PDB entry 5V33 | X-ray diffraction, 3.49 A resolution | chains H and L of the 3 polymer chains in the assembly

# Chain H
Protein: Reaction center protein H chain
Organism: Rhodobacter sphaeroides
Reference sequence: P0C0Y7 (RCEH_RHOSH); numbering as in UniProt (aligned over 11-250)
Chain sequence (240 residues; numbered 11 to 250; the number before each row is that of its first residue):
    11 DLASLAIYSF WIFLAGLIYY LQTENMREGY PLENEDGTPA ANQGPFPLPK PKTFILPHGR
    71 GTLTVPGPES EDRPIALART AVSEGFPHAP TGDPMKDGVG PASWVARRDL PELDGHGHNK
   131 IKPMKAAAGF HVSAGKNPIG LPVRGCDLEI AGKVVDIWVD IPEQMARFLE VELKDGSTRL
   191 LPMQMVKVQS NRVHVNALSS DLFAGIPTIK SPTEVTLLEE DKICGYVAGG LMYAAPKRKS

# Chain L
Protein: Reaction center protein L chain
Organism: Rhodobacter sphaeroides
Reference sequence: P0C0Y8 (RCEL_RHOSH); residues 1-281 here correspond to UniProt positions 2-282 (UniProt number = residue number + 1)
Chain sequence (281 residues; numbered 1 to 281; the number before each row is that of its first residue):
     1 ALLSFERKYR VPGGTLVGGN LFDFWVGPFY VGFFGVATFF FAALGIILIA WSAVLQGTWN
    61 PQLISVYPPA LEYGLGGAPL AKGGLWQIIT ICATGAFVSW ALREVEICRK LGIGYHIPFA
   121 FAFAILAYLT LVLFRPVMMG AWGYAFPYGI WTHLDWVSNT GYTYGNFHYN PAHMIAISFF
   181 FTNALALALH GALVLSAANP EKGKEMRTPD HEDTFFRDLV GYWIGTLGIH RLGLLLSLSA
   241 VFFSALCMII TGTIWFDQWV DWWQWWVKLP WWANIPGGIN G
Differences from the reference sequence: engineered mutation Trp223 (Ser224 in P0C0Y8)
Metal / ion sites: Fe ion: His190, His230 (shared with 3 residues of chain M)
Small-molecule neighbours:
  - bacteriochlorophyll a (BCL), molecule 1: Ile46, Phe97, Tyr128, Leu131, Phe146, Ile150, His153, Leu154, Trp156, Val157
  - bacteriochlorophyll a (BCL), molecule 2: Phe97, Phe121, Ala124, Ala127, Tyr128, Leu131, Trp156, Val157, Ser158, Thr160, Gly161, Tyr162, Asn166, Phe167, His168, His173, Ala176, Ile177, Phe180, Phe181, Val241, Ser244, Ala245, Cys247, Met248
  - bacteriochlorophyll a (BCL), molecule 3: Val157, Tyr162, His168, Phe181
  - bacteriochlorophyll a (BCL), molecule 4: His168, Met174, Ile177, Ser178, Phe181, Thr182, Leu185
  - bacteriopheophytin a (BPH), molecule 1: Thr38, Phe41, Ala42, Gly45, Ile49, Ile89, Cys92, Ala93, Ala96, Phe97, Trp100, Glu104, Ile117, Ala120, Phe121, Phe123, Ala124, Phe146, Tyr148, Gly149, Ile150, His153, Ser237, Leu238, Val241
  - bacteriopheophytin a (BPH), molecule 2: Phe181, Ala184, Leu185, Ala188, Leu189, Phe216, Leu219, Val220
  - ubiquinone-10 (U10): Phe24, Val26, Phe29, Tyr30, Gly35, Val36, Phe39, Trp100, Arg103
Reported in the primary citation:
  - mutagenesis - S223W: abolished binding to secondary ubiquinone

# Chain H / chain L interface
Contacting residue pairs - 60 pairs, chain H then chain L:
  Gly39(H) - Leu3(L)
  Gly39(H) - Ser4(L)  hydrogen bond (backbone-backbone)
  Gly39(H) - Phe5(L)
  Tyr40(H) - Leu3(L)  hydrophobic
  Leu42(H) - Ala1(L)
  Leu42(H) - Leu2(L)
  Leu42(H) - Leu3(L)  hydrophobic
  Glu43(H) - Ala1(L)  hydrogen bond (backbone-backbone)
  Glu43(H) - Leu2(L)  hydrogen bond (backbone-backbone)
  Glu43(H) - Ser4(L)
  Ala50(H) - Ala1(L)
  Lys62(H) - Asn199(L)  hydrogen bond
  Phe64(H) - Ala198(L)
  Ile65(H) - Glu205(L)
  Ile65(H) - Met206(L)  hydrogen bond (backbone-backbone)
  Pro67(H) - Glu205(L)
  Pro67(H) - Met206(L)
  His68(H) - Glu205(L)
  His68(H) - Thr208(L)
  Glu79(H) - Ser4(L)  hydrogen bond
  Glu81(H) - Ser4(L)
  Glu81(H) - Phe5(L)
  Glu81(H) - Lys8(L)  salt bridge
  Arg83(H) - Lys8(L)
  Ile85(H) - Arg7(L)
  Ile85(H) - Lys8(L)
  Leu87(H) - Arg7(L)
  Leu87(H) - Lys8(L)
  Leu87(H) - Val11(L)  hydrophobic
  Glu94(H) - Ala1(L)
  Gly95(H) - Phe24(L)
  Gly95(H) - Trp25(L)  hydrogen bond (backbone-backbone)
  Pro97(H) - Arg10(L)
  Pro97(H) - Val11(L)
  Pro97(H) - Pro12(L)  hydrophobic
  Pro97(H) - Asp23(L)
  Pro97(H) - Trp25(L)  hydrophobic
  His98(H) - Arg7(L)
  His98(H) - Arg10(L)  hydrogen bond (backbone-backbone)
  His98(H) - Val11(L)
  His98(H) - Pro12(L)
  Val109(H) - Lys8(L)
  Gly110(H) - Lys8(L)  hydrogen bond (backbone-backbone)
  Gly110(H) - Tyr9(L)
  Gly110(H) - Val11(L)
  Pro111(H) - Lys110(L)
  Ser113(H) - Lys8(L)  hydrogen bond (side chain-backbone)
  Ser113(H) - Tyr9(L)
  Val115(H) - Tyr9(L)
  Asp124(H) - Asp210(L)
  Gly125(H) - Thr208(L)
  Gly125(H) - Asp210(L)  hydrogen bond (backbone-side chain)
  Pro172(H) - Asp210(L)
  Glu173(H) - Thr226(L)  hydrogen bond
  Met175(H) - Leu227(L)  hydrophobic
  Ala238(H) - Gly112(L)
  Met242(H) - Gly13(L)
  Met242(H) - Gly14(L)
  Met242(H) - Arg109(L)
  Tyr243(H) - Val11(L)
Also at the interface, not in a pair above, chain H (41 interface residues in all): Glu38, Pro41, Glu45, Leu66, Phe96, Ala99, Pro100, Trp114, Lys130
Also at the interface, not in a pair above, chain L (32 interface residues in all): Leu111, Lys204, Pro209, Asp213, Gly225

# Overview
41 residues of chain H and 32 residues of chain L are in contact; the contacts include 12 hydrogen bonds and 1
salt bridge. Polar pairs include Glu81(H)-Lys8(L), Lys62(H)-Asn199(L) and Glu79(H)-Ser4(L). Chain L binds
bacteriopheophytin a, 4 copies of bacteriochlorophyll a and ubiquinone-10. The paper reports that S223W of
chain L abolishes binding to secondary ubiquinone.
Here chain H is Reaction center protein H chain and chain L is Reaction center protein L chain, both from
Rhodobacter sphaeroides. Entry 5V33 (R. sphaeroides photosythetic reaction center mutant - Residue L223, Ser
to Trp - Room Temperature Structure ...) was determined by X-ray diffraction.
